Entry 6EM8 (electron microscopy, 8.40 A resolution (very low resolution: no residue pairs are listed; an interface is given only as per-side residue counts)); this record covers chains B and C of the 10 polymer chains in the assembly.

# Chain B (and C)
Molecule: ATP-dependent Clp protease ATP-binding subunit ClpC
From: Staphylococcus aureus
Notes: chain C of this document is another copy of the same molecule, construct and numbering; everything in this record applies to it too
UniProtKB: W8U1E4 (W8U1E4_STAAU); the construct lacks a stretch of the UniProt sequence and is renumbered around it, so the offset changes along the chain: 1-587 = UniProt 1-587; 592-595 = UniProt 588-591; 596-818 = UniProt 596-818
Sequence (818 residues; numbered 1 to 818 plus 4 insertion-coded residues; 4 numbers in that range are skipped by the numbering (no residue carries them; nothing is unmodelled there); the number before each row is that of its first residue; a row labelled like 595A-595D holds insertion residues (595A, then the next letters in order)):
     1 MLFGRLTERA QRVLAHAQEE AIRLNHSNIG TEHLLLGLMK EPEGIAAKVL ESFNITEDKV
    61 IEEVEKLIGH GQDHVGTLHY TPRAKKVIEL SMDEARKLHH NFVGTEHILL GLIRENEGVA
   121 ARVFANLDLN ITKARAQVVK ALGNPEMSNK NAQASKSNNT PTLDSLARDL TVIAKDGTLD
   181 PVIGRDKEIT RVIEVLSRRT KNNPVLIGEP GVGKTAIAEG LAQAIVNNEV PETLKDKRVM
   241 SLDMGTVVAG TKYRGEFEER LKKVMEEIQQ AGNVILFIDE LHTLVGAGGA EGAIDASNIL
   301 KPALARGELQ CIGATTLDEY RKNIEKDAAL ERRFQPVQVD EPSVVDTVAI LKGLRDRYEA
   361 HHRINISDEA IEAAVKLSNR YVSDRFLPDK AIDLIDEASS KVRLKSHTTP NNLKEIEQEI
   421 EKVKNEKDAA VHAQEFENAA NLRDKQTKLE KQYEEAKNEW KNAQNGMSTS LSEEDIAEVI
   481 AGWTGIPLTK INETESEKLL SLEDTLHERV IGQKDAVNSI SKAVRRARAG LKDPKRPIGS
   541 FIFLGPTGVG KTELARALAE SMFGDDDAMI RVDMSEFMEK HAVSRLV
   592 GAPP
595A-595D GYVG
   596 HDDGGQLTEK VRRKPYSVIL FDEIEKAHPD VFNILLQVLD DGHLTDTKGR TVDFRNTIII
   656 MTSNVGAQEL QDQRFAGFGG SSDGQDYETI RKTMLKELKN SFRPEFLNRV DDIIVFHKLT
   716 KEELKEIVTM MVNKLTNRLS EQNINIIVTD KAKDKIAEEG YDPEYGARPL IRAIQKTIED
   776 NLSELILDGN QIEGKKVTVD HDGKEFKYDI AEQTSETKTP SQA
Unresolved in the structure: 1-4, 70-79, 113-115, 160-161, 248-254, 288-295, 465, 537-538, 595A-595D, 670-678, 795-818 (chain C: 1-161, 248-254, 288-295, 465, 537-538, 595A-595D, 670-678, 795-818)
Reported in the primary citation:
  - mutagenesis - D444A: increased catalytic activity
  - mutagenesis - F436A, R443A: increased catalytic activity on ATP
  - mutagenesis - C311T/E435C, C311T/E437C: unchanged catalytic activity on MecA
  - mutagenesis - F436A, R443A: decreased stability in response to ClpP
  - mutagenesis - F436A: decreased growth in response to 100 muM IPTG
  - mutagenesis - F436A: abolished binding to MecA
  - mutagenesis - E280A/E618A: abolished catalytic activity (proposed by the authors, not directly observed)
  - mutagenesis - E280A/F436A/E618A: increased binding to FITC-casein

# How chain B and chain C interact
At this resolution (8 A) residue pairs are not listed: 14 residues of chain B and 12 of chain C lie at the interface.

# In short
Chain B and chain C form an interface of 14 and 12 residues respectively. From the paper: F436A and R443A of
chain B increase catalytic activity on ATP; F436A and R443A of chain B reduce stability in response to ClpP; 7
substitutions were tested in all.
Chain B and chain C are both ATP-dependent Clp protease ATP-binding subunit ClpC (Staphylococcus aureus); the
structure, S.aureus ClpC resting state, C2 symmetrised, was determined by electron microscopy, deposited
together with 6EM9 and 6EMW.
